8YIV - chains A and B of the 5 polymer chains in the assembly; structure by X-ray diffraction, 2.10 A resolution.

[Chain A]
Protein: MHC class I antigen
Source organism: Homo sapiens
UniProtKB: F6IQR9 (F6IQR9_HUMAN); residues 1-275 here correspond to UniProt positions 25-299 (UniProt number = residue number + 24)
Sequence (276 residues; row label = number of the first residue in the row; numbering starts at 0):
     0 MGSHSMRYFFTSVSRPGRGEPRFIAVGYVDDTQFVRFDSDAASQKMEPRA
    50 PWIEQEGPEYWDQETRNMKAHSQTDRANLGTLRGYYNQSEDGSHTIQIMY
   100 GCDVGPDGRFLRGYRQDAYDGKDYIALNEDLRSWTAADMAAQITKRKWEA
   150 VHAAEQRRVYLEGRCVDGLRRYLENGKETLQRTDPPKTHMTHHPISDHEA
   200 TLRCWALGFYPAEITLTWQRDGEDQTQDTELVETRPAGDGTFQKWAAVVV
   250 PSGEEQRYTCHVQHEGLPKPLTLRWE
Unresolved in the structure: 0
Differences from the reference sequence: initiating methionine (0)
Disulfides: Cys101-Cys164, Cys203-Cys259

[Chain B]
Protein: Beta-2-microglobulin
Source organism: Homo sapiens
UniProtKB: P61769 (B2MG_HUMAN); residues 1-99 here correspond to UniProt positions 21-119 (UniProt number = residue number + 20)
Sequence (100 residues; numbered 0 to 99; the number before each row is that of its first residue; numbering starts at 0):
     0 MIQRTPKIQVYSRHPAENGKSNFLNCYVSGFHPSDIEVDLLKNGERIEKV
    50 EHSDLSFSKDWSFYLLYYTEFTPTEKDEYACRVNHVTLSQPKIVKWDRDM
Differences from the reference sequence: expression tag (0)
Disulfides: Cys25-Cys80
Curated features (UniProtKB/Swiss-Prot):
  - modified residue: Gln2 (Pyrrolidone carboxylic acid)
  - glycosylation: Ile1 (N-linked (Glc) (glycation) isoleucine), Lys19 (N-linked (Glc) (glycation) lysine), Lys41 (N-linked (Glc) (glycation) lysine), Lys48 (N-linked (Glc) (glycation) lysine), Lys58 (N-linked (Glc) (glycation) lysine), Lys91 (N-linked (Glc) (glycation) lysine), Lys94 (N-linked (Glc) (glycation) lysine)

[Interface between chain A and chain B]
Residue-residue contacts (57):
  Phe8(A) - Ser55(B)
  Phe8(A) - Phe56(B)
  Phe9(A) - Phe56(B)
  Thr10(A) - Phe56(B)
  Thr10(A) - Phe62(B)
  Val12(A) - Ser33(B)
  Val25(A) - Asp53(B)
  Val25(A) - Leu54(B)
  Val25(A) - Ser55(B)
  Tyr27(A) - Ser55(B)
  Tyr27(A) - Tyr63(B)  hydrogen bond
  Gln32(A) - Asp53(B)  hydrogen bond
  Arg35(A) - Asp53(B)  salt bridge
  Arg48(A) - Asp53(B)  salt bridge
  Ser92(A) - Met0(B)
  His93(A) - Met0(B)
  Gln96(A) - His31(B)  hydrogen bond
  Gln96(A) - Phe56(B)
  Gln96(A) - Trp60(B)  hydrogen bond (side chain-backbone)
  Gln96(A) - Phe62(B)
  Ile97(A) - Phe56(B)
  Gln115(A) - Trp60(B)
  Asp116(A) - Trp60(B)
  Ala117(A) - Trp60(B)
  Asp119(A) - Met0(B)
  Asp119(A) - Ile1(B)
  Asp119(A) - His31(B)
  Gly120(A) - Ile1(B)
  Gly120(A) - Arg3(B)  hydrogen bond (backbone-side chain)
  Gly120(A) - His31(B)
  Gly120(A) - Asp59(B)
  Gly120(A) - Trp60(B)
  Lys121(A) - Ile1(B)
  Asp122(A) - Trp60(B)  hydrogen bond
  Thr190(A) - Met99(B)  hydrogen bond (side chain-backbone)
  His192(A) - Asp98(B)  hydrogen bond (side chain-backbone)
  His192(A) - Met99(B)
  Arg202(A) - Met99(B)  hydrogen bond (side chain-backbone)
  Trp204(A) - Met99(B)  hydrogen bond (side chain-backbone)
  Val231(A) - Gln8(B)
  Glu232(A) - Gln8(B)  hydrogen bond (backbone-side chain)
  Thr233(A) - Tyr26(B)
  Arg234(A) - Gln8(B)  hydrogen bond
  Arg234(A) - Tyr10(B)
  Arg234(A) - Tyr26(B)
  Pro235(A) - Tyr10(B)  hydrogen bond (backbone-side chain)
  Pro235(A) - Asn24(B)
  Pro235(A) - Tyr26(B)
  Pro235(A) - Leu65(B)  hydrophobic
  Ala236(A) - Arg12(B)  hydrogen bond (backbone-side chain)
  Ala236(A) - Asn24(B)  hydrogen bond (backbone-side chain)
  Gly237(A) - Arg12(B)  hydrogen bond (backbone-side chain)
  Asp238(A) - Arg12(B)
  Asp238(A) - His13(B)
  Gln242(A) - Tyr10(B)
  Gln242(A) - Ser11(B)
  Gln242(A) - Arg12(B)  hydrogen bond (side chain-backbone)
Also at the interface, not in a pair above, chain A (37 interface residues in all): Ile23, Thr94, Met98, Trp244
Also at the interface, not in a pair above, chain B (24 interface residues in all): Ser28

[Summary]
Chain A and chain B form an interface of 37 and 24 residues respectively, with 17 hydrogen bonds and 2 salt
bridges. Polar contacts include Arg35(A)-Asp53(B), Arg48(A)-Asp53(B) and Tyr27(A)-Tyr63(B).
Here chain A is MHC class I antigen and chain B is Beta-2-microglobulin, both from Homo sapiens. Entry 8YIV
(N17.1.2 recognition of NRAS neoantigens) was determined by X-ray diffraction, deposited together with 8YJ2
and 8YJ3.
